5Z47 - chains A and B; structure by X-ray diffraction, 1.70 A resolution.

[Chain A (and B)]
Name: Pyrrolidone-carboxylate peptidase
Source organism: Deinococcus radiodurans R1
Notes: EC 3.4.19.3; chain B of this document is another copy of the same molecule, construct and numbering; everything in this record applies to it too
UniProt: Q9RX25 (PCP_DEIRA); residue numbers follow UniProt; this construct covers 1-218
Sequence (220 residues; row label = number of the first residue in the row; numbers below 1 keep their minus sign (Gly-1 is residue -1)):
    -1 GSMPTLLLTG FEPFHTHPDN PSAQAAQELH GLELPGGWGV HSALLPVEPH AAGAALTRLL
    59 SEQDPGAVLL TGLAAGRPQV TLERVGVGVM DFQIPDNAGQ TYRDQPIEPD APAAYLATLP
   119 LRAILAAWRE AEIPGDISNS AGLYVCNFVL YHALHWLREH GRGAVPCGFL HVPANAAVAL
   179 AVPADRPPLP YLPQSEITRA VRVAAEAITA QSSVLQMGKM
Not modelled in the structure: 12-15, 211-218 (chain B: -1, 12-15, 211-218)
Construct notes: expression tag (-1 to 0)
Modified / non-standard residues: Cys144 (S-oxy cysteine; CSX)
Curated features (UniProtKB/Swiss-Prot):
  - active site: Glu81, Cys144, His169

[How chain A and chain B interact]
Contacting residue pairs (22):
  Arg82(A) with Val87(B); Asp89(B), salt bridge; Asp102(B), salt bridge; Leu141(B)
  Val87(A) with Arg82(B)
  Asp89(A) with Arg82(B), salt bridge; Arg120(B), salt bridge
  Arg101(A) with Arg120(B)
  Asp102(A) with Arg82(B), salt bridge; Arg120(B), salt bridge
  Ala111(A) with Ala112(B)
  Ala112(A) with Ala111(B); Ala112(B), hydrophobic
  Arg120(A) with Asp89(B), salt bridge; Arg101(B); Asp102(B), salt bridge
  Asn137(A) with Ser138(B); Leu141(B)
  Ser138(A) with Asn137(B); Ser138(B)
  Leu141(A) with Arg82(B); Asn137(B)
Other interface residues (no listed pair), chain A (14 interface residues in all): Val83, Val85, Leu114
Other interface residues (no listed pair), chain B (14 interface residues in all): Val83, Val85, Leu114

[Summary]
Chain A and chain B each contribute 14 residues to their interface, with 8 salt bridges. Among the polar pairs
are Arg82(A)-Asp89(B), Arg82(A)-Asp102(B) and Asp89(A)-Arg120(B). UniProt lists 3 active-site residues on
chain A.
Chain A and chain B are both Pyrrolidone-carboxylate peptidase (Deinococcus radiodurans R1); the structure,
Crystal structure of pyrrolidone carboxylate peptidase I with disordered loop A from Deinococcus radiodurans
R1, was determined by X-ray diffraction (same publication as 5Z48).
